Entry 7EL9 (electron microscopy, 3.20 A resolution); this record covers chains A and B of the 6 polymer chains in the assembly.

# Chain A
Protein: RNA-directed RNA polymerase L
From: Machupo mammarenavirus
Notes: EC 2.7.7.48, 3.1.-.-
UniProt: Q6IVU0 (Q6IVU0_MACHU); residue numbers follow UniProt; this construct covers 1-2209
Chain sequence (2209 residues; numbered 1 to 2209; the number before each row is that of its first residue):
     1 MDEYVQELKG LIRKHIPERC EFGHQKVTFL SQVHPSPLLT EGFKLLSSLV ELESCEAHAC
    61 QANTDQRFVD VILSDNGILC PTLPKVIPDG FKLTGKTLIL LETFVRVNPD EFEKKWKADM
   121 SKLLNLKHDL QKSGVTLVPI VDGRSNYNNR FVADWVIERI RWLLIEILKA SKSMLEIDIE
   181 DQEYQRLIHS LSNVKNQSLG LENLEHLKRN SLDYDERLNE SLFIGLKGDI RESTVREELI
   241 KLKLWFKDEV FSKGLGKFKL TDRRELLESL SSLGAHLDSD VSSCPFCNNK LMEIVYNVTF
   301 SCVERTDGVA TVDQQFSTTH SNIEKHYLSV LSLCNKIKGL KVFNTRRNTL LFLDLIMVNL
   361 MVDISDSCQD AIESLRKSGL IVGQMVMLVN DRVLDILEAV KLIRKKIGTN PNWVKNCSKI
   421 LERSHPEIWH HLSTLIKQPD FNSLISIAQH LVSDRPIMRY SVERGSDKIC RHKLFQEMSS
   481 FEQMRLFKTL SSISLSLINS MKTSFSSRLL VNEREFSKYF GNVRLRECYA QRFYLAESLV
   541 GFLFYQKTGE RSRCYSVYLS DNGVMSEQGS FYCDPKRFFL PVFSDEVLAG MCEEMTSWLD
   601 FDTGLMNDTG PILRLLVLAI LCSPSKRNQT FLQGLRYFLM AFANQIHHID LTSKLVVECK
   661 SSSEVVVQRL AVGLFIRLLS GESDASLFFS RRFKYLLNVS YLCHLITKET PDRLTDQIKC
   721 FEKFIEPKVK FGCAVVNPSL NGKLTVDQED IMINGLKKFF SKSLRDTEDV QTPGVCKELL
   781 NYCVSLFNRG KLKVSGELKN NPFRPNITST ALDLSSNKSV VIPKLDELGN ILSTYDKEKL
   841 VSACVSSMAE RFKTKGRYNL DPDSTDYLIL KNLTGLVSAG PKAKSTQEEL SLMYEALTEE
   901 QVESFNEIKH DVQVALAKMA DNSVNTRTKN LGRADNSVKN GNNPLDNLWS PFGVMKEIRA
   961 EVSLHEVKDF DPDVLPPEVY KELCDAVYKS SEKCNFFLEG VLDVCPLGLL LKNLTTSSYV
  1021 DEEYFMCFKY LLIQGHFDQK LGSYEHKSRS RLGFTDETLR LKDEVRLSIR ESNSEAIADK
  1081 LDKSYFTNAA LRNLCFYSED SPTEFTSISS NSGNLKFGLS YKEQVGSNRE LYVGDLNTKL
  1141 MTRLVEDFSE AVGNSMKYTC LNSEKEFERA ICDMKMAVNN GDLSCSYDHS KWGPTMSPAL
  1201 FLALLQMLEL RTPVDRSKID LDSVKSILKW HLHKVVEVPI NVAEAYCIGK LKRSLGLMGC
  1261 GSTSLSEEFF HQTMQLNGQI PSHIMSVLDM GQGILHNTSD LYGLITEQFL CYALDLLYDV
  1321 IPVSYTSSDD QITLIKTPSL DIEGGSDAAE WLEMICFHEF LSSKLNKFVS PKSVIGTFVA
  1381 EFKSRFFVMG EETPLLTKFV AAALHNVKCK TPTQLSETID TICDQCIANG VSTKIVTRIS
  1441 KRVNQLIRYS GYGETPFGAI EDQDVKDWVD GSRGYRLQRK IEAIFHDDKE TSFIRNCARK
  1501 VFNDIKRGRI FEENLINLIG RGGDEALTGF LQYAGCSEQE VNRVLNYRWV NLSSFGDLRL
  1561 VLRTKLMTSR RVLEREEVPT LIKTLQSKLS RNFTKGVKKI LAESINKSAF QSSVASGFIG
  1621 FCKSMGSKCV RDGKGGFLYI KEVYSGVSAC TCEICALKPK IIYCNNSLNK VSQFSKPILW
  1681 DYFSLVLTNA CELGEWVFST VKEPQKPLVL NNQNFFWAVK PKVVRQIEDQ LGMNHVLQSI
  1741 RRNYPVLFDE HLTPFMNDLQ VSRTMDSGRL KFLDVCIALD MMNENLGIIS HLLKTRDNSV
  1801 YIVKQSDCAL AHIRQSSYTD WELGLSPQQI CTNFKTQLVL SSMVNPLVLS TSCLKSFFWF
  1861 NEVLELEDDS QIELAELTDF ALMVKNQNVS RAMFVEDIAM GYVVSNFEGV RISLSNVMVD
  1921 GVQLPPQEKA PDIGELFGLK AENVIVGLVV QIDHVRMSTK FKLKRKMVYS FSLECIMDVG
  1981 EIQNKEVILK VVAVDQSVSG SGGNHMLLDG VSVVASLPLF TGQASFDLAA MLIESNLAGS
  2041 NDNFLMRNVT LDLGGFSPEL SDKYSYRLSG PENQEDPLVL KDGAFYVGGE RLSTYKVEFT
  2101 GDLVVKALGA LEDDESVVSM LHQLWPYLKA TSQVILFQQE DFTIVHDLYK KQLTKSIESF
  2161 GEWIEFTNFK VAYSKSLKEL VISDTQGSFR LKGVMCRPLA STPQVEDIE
Unresolved in the structure: 1, 16-20, 33-35, 63-88, 133-135, 172-179, 308-318, 463-467, 514-518, 805-1100, 1250-1262, 1340-1346, 1562-1575, 1592-1610, 1708-1709, 1928-1931, 1942-1946, 2159-2209
Cystine bridges: Cys55-Cys60, Cys1691-Cys1776
Ion coordination: Zn2+ site 1: Cys284, Cys287, Cys470, His472; Mn2+: Asp1188, Asp1330, Glu1381; Zn2+ site 2: Cys1650, Cys1652, Cys1655, Cys1664

# Chain B
Protein: RING finger protein Z
From: Machupo mammarenavirus
UniProt: Q6UY77 (Q6UY77_MACHU); residue numbers follow UniProt; this construct covers 1-94
Chain sequence (94 residues; each row starts with the number of its first residue):
     1 MGNCNKPPKR PPNTQTSSNQ PSAEFRRTAP PSLYGRYNCK CCWFADTNLI TCNDHYLCLR
    61 CHQTMLRNSE LCHICWKPLP TSITVPVEPS APPP
Unresolved in the structure: 1-32, 82-94
Ion coordination: Zn2+ site 1: Cys39, Cys42, Cys58, Cys61; Zn2+ site 2: Cys52, His55, Cys72, Cys75

# Chain A / chain B interface
Contacting residue pairs (38; chain A residue first):
  Arg263(A) - Phe44(B)
  Ala643(A) - Trp43(B)  hydrophobic
  Ala643(A) - Phe44(B)
  Ser683(A) - Arg60(B)  hydrogen bond (backbone-side chain)
  Ser686(A) - Cys42(B)  hydrogen bond (side chain-backbone)
  Ser686(A) - Phe44(B)
  Leu687(A) - Cys41(B)  hydrogen bond (backbone-side chain)
  Leu687(A) - Cys42(B)
  Leu687(A) - Arg60(B)
  Phe688(A) - Cys41(B)
  Phe688(A) - Met65(B)  hydrophobic
  Phe688(A) - His73(B)
  Phe688(A) - Ile74(B)  hydrophobic
  Phe689(A) - Cys41(B)  hydrogen bond (backbone-backbone)
  Phe689(A) - Cys42(B)
  Phe689(A) - Trp43(B)  hydrophobic
  Phe689(A) - Phe44(B)  hydrophobic
  Ser690(A) - Lys40(B)
  Ser690(A) - Trp43(B)  hydrogen bond
  Arg691(A) - His73(B)
  Arg691(A) - Trp76(B)
  Val1178(A) - Arg36(B)  hydrogen bond (backbone-side chain)
  Asn1179(A) - Arg36(B)
  Asn1180(A) - Arg36(B)
  Gly1181(A) - Arg36(B)
  Thr1377(A) - Arg36(B)  hydrogen bond (backbone-side chain)
  Phe1378(A) - Arg36(B)
  Phe1378(A) - Asn38(B)
  Phe1378(A) - Trp43(B)
  Phe1378(A) - Phe44(B)  hydrophobic
  Val1388(A) - Trp43(B)  hydrophobic
  Met1389(A) - Arg36(B)
  Met1389(A) - Asn38(B)
  Met1389(A) - Lys40(B)  hydrogen bond (backbone-side chain)
  Gly1390(A) - Lys40(B)
  Asn1712(A) - Trp76(B)
  Asn1714(A) - Trp76(B)
  Phe1715(A) - Trp76(B)
Also at the interface, not in a pair above, chain A (25 interface residues in all): Asp684, Phe693, Val1379, Asn1711
Also at the interface, not in a pair above, chain B (17 interface residues in all): Gly35, Cys61, Thr64, Cys72, Cys75
From the paper, about this interface:
  - hot spots on chain B (mutagenesis) - R36A, F44A: abolished binding to RNA-directed RNA polymerase L (chain A)

# In short
The interface between chain A and chain B involves 25 residues on one side and 17 on the other; the contacts
include 8 hydrogen bonds. Among the polar pairs are Ser683(A)-Arg60(B), Ser686(A)-Cys42(B) and
Leu687(A)-Cys41(B). The paper reports that R36A and F44A of chain B abolish binding to RNA-directed RNA
polymerase L (chain A).
Chain A is RNA-directed RNA polymerase L and chain B is RING finger protein Z, both from Machupo
mammarenavirus; the structure, Structure of Machupo virus L polymerase in complex with Z protein and 3'-vRNA
(dimeric complex), was determined by electron microscopy together with 7CKL, 7CKM, 7ELA, 7ELB and 7ELC from
the same study.
